Entry 2QHB (X-ray diffraction, 2.40 A resolution); this record covers chains C and B of the 3 polymer chains in the assembly.

== Chain C ==
Molecule: 7-nt DNA strand
Sequence (7 nucleotides; numbered 1 to 7; the number before each row is that of its first residue):
     1 TTTAGGG

== Chain B ==
Protein: Telomere binding protein TBP1
Organism: Nicotiana glutinosa
Reference sequence: Q84ZU4 (Q84ZU4_NICGU); residues 574-659 here = UniProt positions 574-659
Sequence (86 residues; row label = number of the first residue in the row):
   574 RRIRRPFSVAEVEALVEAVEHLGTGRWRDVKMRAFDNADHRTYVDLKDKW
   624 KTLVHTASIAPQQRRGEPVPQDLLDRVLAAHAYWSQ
Disordered / not traced: 574

== How chain C and chain B interact ==
Contacting residue pairs (12; chain C residue first):
  DT2(C) / Arg-601(B)  salt bridge to the phosphate
  DT2(C) / Tyr-616(B)  hydrogen bond to the phosphate
  DT3(C) / Arg-599(B)  phosphate contact
  DT3(C) / Arg-601(B)  hydrogen bond to the phosphate
  DT3(C) / Tyr-616(B)  base contact
  DA4(C) / Gly-598(B)  phosphate contact
  DA4(C) / Lys-620(B)  base contact
  DG5(C) / Lys-620(B)  hydrogen bond to the base
  DG6(C) / Lys-620(B)  hydrogen bond to the base
  DG6(C) / Asp-621(B)  base contact
  DG6(C) / Lys-624(B)  hydrogen bond to the base
  DG7(C) / Lys-624(B)  hydrogen bond to the base
Other interface residues (no listed pair), chain C (7 interface residues in all): DT1
Other interface residues (no listed pair), chain B (10 interface residues in all): Thr-597, Trp-600, Val-617

== In short ==
The interface between chain C and chain B involves 7 residues on one side and 10 on the other, with 6 hydrogen
bonds and 1 salt bridge. Among the polar pairs are DG5(C)/Lys-620(B), DG6(C)/Lys-620(B) and DG6(C)/Lys-624(B).
Chain C is a 7-nt DNA strand and chain B is Telomere binding protein TBP1 (Nicotiana glutinosa); the
structure, Crystal structure of NgTRF complexed with telomeric DNA, was determined by X-ray diffraction.
